4ROF - chains A and C; structure by X-ray diffraction, 2.03 A resolution.

Chain A:
Protein: E3 ubiquitin-protein ligase Itchy homolog
From: Homo sapiens
Notes: EC 6.3.2.-
UniProt: Q96J02 (ITCH_HUMAN); residues 436-474 here = UniProt positions 436-474
Amino-acid sequence (47 residues; each row starts with the number of its first residue):
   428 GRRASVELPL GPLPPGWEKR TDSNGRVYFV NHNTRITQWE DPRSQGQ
Not modelled in the structure: 428-436, 473-474
Sequence notes: expression tag (428-435)
Curated features (UniProtKB/Swiss-Prot):
  - modified residue: Ser450 (Phosphoserine)
  - mutagenesis: Tyr455 (Y455F: No effect on phosphorylation on T-cell stimulation nor in the presence of FYN)

Chain C:
Protein: Thioredoxin-interacting protein
UniProt: Q9H3M7 (TXNIP_HUMAN); numbering as in UniProt (aligned over 327-338)
Amino-acid sequence (14 residues; numbered 326 to 339; the number before each row is that of its first residue):
   326 XTPEAPPCYM DVIX
Not modelled in the structure: 326-328
Sequence notes: acetylation (326); amidation (339)
Modified positions: ACE (acetyl group) at position 326; NH2 (amino group) at position 339

How chain A and chain C interact:
Contacting residue pairs (17; chain A residue first):
  Arg447(A) - Val337(C)  hydrogen bond (side chain-backbone)
  Arg453(A) - Glu329(C)
  Tyr455(A) - Pro331(C)  hydrophobic
  Tyr455(A) - Pro332(C)
  Tyr455(A) - Val337(C)
  Val457(A) - Tyr334(C)  hydrophobic
  His459(A) - Tyr334(C)  hydrogen bond
  Arg462(A) - Tyr334(C)
  Arg462(A) - Met335(C)  hydrogen bond
  Thr464(A) - Pro331(C)
  Thr464(A) - Pro332(C)  hydrogen bond (side chain-backbone)
  Thr464(A) - Tyr334(C)
  Thr464(A) - Val337(C)
  Gln465(A) - Pro331(C)
  Trp466(A) - Glu329(C)  hydrogen bond (side chain-backbone)
  Trp466(A) - Ala330(C)
  Trp466(A) - Pro331(C)
Interface residues without a listed pair, chain A (11 interface residues in all): Asp449, Asn458
Interface residues without a listed pair, chain C (8 interface residues in all): Ile338

Summary:
11 residues of chain A face 8 of chain C across their interface; the contacts include 5 hydrogen bonds. Polar
pairs include Arg447(A)-Val337(C), His459(A)-Tyr334(C) and Arg462(A)-Met335(C). Curated annotation (UniProt)
lists one mutagenesis site on chain A.
Here chain A is E3 ubiquitin-protein ligase Itchy homolog (Homo sapiens) and chain C is
Thioredoxin-interacting protein. Entry 4ROF (Crystal Structure of WW3 domain of ITCH in complex with TXNIP
peptide) was determined by X-ray diffraction.
